9DGK - chain A; structure by X-ray diffraction, 2.38 A resolution.

# Chain A
Molecule: Retinoblastoma-associated protein
Organism: Homo sapiens
Reference sequence: P06400 (RB_HUMAN); aligned to UniProt positions 380-793 over residues 380-793
Chain sequence (390 residues; each row starts with the number of its first residue; note: 27 numbers in that range are skipped by the numbering (no residue carries them; nothing is unmodelled there)):
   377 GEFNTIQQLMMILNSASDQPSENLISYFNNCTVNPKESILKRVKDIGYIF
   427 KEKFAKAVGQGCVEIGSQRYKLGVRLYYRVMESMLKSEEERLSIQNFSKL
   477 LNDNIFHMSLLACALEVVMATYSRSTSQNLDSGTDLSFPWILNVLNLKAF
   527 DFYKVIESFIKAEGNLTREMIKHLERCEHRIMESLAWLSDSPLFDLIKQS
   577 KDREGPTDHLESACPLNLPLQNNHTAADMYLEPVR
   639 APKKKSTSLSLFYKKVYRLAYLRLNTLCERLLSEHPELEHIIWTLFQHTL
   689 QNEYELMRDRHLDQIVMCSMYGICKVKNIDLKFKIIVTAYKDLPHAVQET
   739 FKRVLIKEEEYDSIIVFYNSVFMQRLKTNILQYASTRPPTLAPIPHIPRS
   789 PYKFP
Not modelled in the structure: 377-382, 438-439, 500-511, 577-599, 639-641, 785-793
Sequence notes: expression tag (377-379); conflict Glu608 (Ser in P06400), Ala639 (Ser612 in P06400), Ala780 (Ser in P06400); engineered mutation Val704 (Met in P06400)
Swiss-Prot annotation at these positions:
  - modified residue (Phosphoserine): Ser567, Ser788
What the authors report for this chain:
  - disease-associated variants - A488V, A490T, L550I, M695I, I703V, M704V: decreased binding to E2FTD
  - disease-associated variants - E492Q, A525G, E554K, I703F (23-fold), R741C, R741S, S751Y (35-fold), R763T: decreased binding to E7LxCxE
  - disease-associated variants - K462E (-5.0 +/- 0.5 degC), A488V (-4.1 +/- 0.6 degC), A490T (-4.7 +/- 1.0 degC), A490V (-5.1 +/- 0.6 degC), E492Q (-5.4 +/- 0.8 degC), E533K (-6.4 +/- 0.5 degC), E539D (-4.9 +/- 0.5 degC), E554K (-7.0 +/- 0.5 degC), D697E (-4.1 +/- 0.5 degC), I703F (-6.6 degC +/- 0.6 degC), M704V (-5.1 +/- 0.9 degC), T738I (-5.3 +/- 0.5 degC), S751Y (-5.4 +/- 0.5 degC): decreased stability
  - disease-associated variants - S474I, S474R, K530I, S534R, H555Y, R656Q: unchanged binding to E7LxCxE
  - conformationally variable residues (side-chain flip): Phe684, Leu688
  - contacts within the chain: Phe684-Val704 (hydrophobic contact)

# Overview
From the paper: K462E, A488V and A490T, among others, reduce stability; conformational variability at Phe684
and Leu688; 26 substitutions were tested in all.
Chain A is Retinoblastoma-associated protein (Homo sapiens); the structure, The Retinoblastoma Protein with
Mutation M704V, was determined by X-ray diffraction (same publication as 9DHC, 9DHF and 9DHU).
